PDB entry 8HPN | electron microscopy, 4.55 A resolution (low resolution: residue-level contacts below are approximate; hydrogen-bond / salt-bridge calls are withheld) | chains A and B of the 5 polymer chains in the assembly

Chain A:
Name: ABC sugar transporter, permease component
From: Mycolicibacterium smegmatis MC2 155
Reference sequence: I7G6S2 (I7G6S2_MYCS2); residues 1-305 here = UniProt positions 1-305
Amino-acid sequence (305 residues; numbered 1 to 305; the number before each row is that of its first residue):
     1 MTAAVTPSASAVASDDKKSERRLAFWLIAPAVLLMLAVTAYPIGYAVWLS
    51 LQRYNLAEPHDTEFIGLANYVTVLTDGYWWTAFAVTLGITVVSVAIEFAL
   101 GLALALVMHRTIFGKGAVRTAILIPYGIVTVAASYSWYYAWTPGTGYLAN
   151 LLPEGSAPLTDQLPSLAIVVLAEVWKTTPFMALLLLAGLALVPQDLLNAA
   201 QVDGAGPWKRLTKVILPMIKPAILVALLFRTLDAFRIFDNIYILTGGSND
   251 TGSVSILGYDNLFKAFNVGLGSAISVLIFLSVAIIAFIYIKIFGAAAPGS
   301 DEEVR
Disordered / not traced: 1-16, 301-305

Chain B:
Name: ABC transporter, permease protein SugB
From: Mycolicibacterium smegmatis MC2 155
Reference sequence: A0R2C1 (A0R2C1_MYCS2); numbering as in UniProt (aligned over 1-278)
Amino-acid sequence (278 residues; row label = number of the first residue in the row):
     1 MADRVDARRATWWSVVNILVIVYALIPVLWILSLSLKPTSSVKDGKLIPT
    51 EITFANYKAIFSGDAFTSALFNSIGIGLITTIIAVVIGGMAAYAVARLQF
   101 PGKQLLIGVALLIAMFPHISLVTPIFNMWRGIGLFDTWPGLIIPYITFAL
   151 PLAIYTLSAFFREIPWDLEKAAKMDGATPAQAFRKVIAPLAAPGIVTAAI
   201 LVFIFAWNDLLLALSLTATQRAITAPVAIANFTGSSQFEEPTGSIAAGAM
   251 VITIPIIIFVLIFQRRIVAGLTSGAVKG
Disordered / not traced: 1-5, 271-278

How chain A and chain B interact:
Pairs across the interface - 51 pairs, chain A then chain B:
  L27(A) - M90(B)
  I28(A) - F100(B)
  V38(A) - T147(B)
  Y41(A) - M128(B)
  Y45(A) - N127(B)
  R110(A) - W13(B)
  T111(A) - W13(B)
  T111(A) - N17(B)
  I112(A) - W13(B)
  F113(A) - S14(B)
  F113(A) - N17(B)
  G116(A) - Q264(B)
  R119(A) - Q264(B)
  R119(A) - V268(B)
  T120(A) - Q264(B)
  A121(A) - A24(B)
  L123(A) - Q264(B)
  I124(A) - I257(B)
  G127(A) - W207(B)
  G127(A) - I256(B)
  I128(A) - T253(B)
  V129(A) - W207(B)
  V129(A) - T253(B)
  V131(A) - L210(B)
  Y135(A) - I229(B)
  Y135(A) - A230(B)
  S136(A) - W30(B)
  W137(A) - P27(B)
  A140(A) - W30(B)
  T145(A) - W30(B)
  T145(A) - K43(B)
  Y147(A) - W30(B)
  Y147(A) - G45(B)
  A187(A) - G270(B)
  V225(A) - Y155(B)
  F229(A) - M115(B)
  F229(A) - L152(B)
  R236(A) - P117(B)
  F238(A) - I119(B)
  D239(A) - L210(B)
  S255(A) - I119(B)
  L262(A) - T123(B)
  S275(A) - S120(B)
  I278(A) - P117(B)
  I278(A) - S120(B)
  V282(A) - P117(B)
  A297(A) - Q104(B)
  A297(A) - I107(B)
  P298(A) - R162(B)
  G299(A) - R162(B)
  S300(A) - Q104(B)
Other interface residues (no listed pair), chain A (60 interface residues in all): A24, F25, A31, L34, P42, L100, L104, V107, T130, Y139, G144, G146, N150, L232, D233, V254, Y259, F279, A286, A296
Other interface residues (no listed pair), chain B (52 interface residues in all): A10, V20, I21, Y23, V42, L47, I87, P101, L111, L112, F116, P124, I143, L150, I204, N208, L214, T242, L261

Summary:
Chain A and chain B form an interface of 60 and 52 residues respectively.
Here chain A is ABC sugar transporter, permease component and chain B is ABC transporter, permease protein
SugB, both from Mycolicibacterium smegmatis MC2 155. Entry 8HPN (LpqY-SugABC in state 3) was determined by
electron microscopy (same publication as 8HPL, 8HPM, 8HPR and 8HPS).
